PDB entry 5FVK | X-ray diffraction, 1.66 A resolution | chains A and C

== Chain A ==
Name: Vacuolar protein sorting-associated protein 4
Organism: Saccharomyces cerevisiae
Notes: EC 3.6.4.6; fragment: mit domain, residues 1-82
UniProt: P52917 (VPS4_YEAST); residue numbers follow UniProt; this construct covers 1-82
Sequence (82 residues; each row starts with the number of its first residue):
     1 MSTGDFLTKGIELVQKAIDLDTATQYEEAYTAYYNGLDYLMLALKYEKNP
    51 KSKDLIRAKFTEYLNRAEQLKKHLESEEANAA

== Chain C ==
Name: VPS4-associated protein 1
Organism: Saccharomyces cerevisiae
UniProt: P40080 (VFA1_YEAST); residue numbers follow UniProt; this construct covers 182-203
Sequence (22 residues; each row starts with the number of its first residue):
   182 ENYSNTDPEELLRKHVFPSVPK
Not modelled in the structure: 182

== Interface between chain A and chain C ==
Contacting residue pairs - 45 pairs, chain A then chain C:
  M1(A) - N183(C)
  T3(A) - S185(C)
  T3(A) - T187(C)
  G4(A) - H196(C)
  L7(A) - L192(C)  hydrophobic
  L7(A) - H196(C)
  L7(A) - F198(C)  hydrophobic
  T8(A) - H196(C)
  I11(A) - H196(C)
  Q15(A) - P199(C)
  I18(A) - P199(C)  hydrophobic
  I18(A) - S200(C)
  I18(A) - P202(C)
  D21(A) - P202(C)
  T22(A) - P202(C)
  Y33(A) - V201(C)
  Y33(A) - P202(C)
  K45(A) - Y184(C)
  Y46(A) - N183(C)
  Y46(A) - Y184(C)
  Y46(A) - S185(C)  hydrogen bond (backbone-backbone)
  E47(A) - S185(C)
  E47(A) - N186(C)
  E47(A) - T187(C)  hydrogen bond
  K48(A) - Y184(C)
  K48(A) - S185(C)  hydrogen bond (backbone-backbone)
  K48(A) - N186(C)
  N49(A) - N186(C)  hydrogen bond
  N49(A) - T187(C)  hydrogen bond (side chain-backbone)
  N49(A) - P189(C)
  K51(A) - P189(C)
  S52(A) - T187(C)  hydrogen bond (side chain-backbone)
  S52(A) - D188(C)
  S52(A) - P189(C)
  S52(A) - L192(C)
  L55(A) - P189(C)  hydrophobic
  L55(A) - L193(C)  hydrophobic
  K59(A) - F198(C)
  E62(A) - S200(C)
  E62(A) - V201(C)  hydrogen bond (side chain-backbone)
  Y63(A) - F198(C)
  Y63(A) - P199(C)  hydrogen bond (side chain-backbone)
  Y63(A) - V201(C)  hydrophobic
  R66(A) - V201(C)
  R66(A) - P202(C)
Interface residues without a listed pair, chain A (27 interface residues in all): S2, V14, L40, I56
Interface residues without a listed pair, chain C (16 interface residues in all): V197

== Overview ==
The interface between chain A and chain C involves 27 residues on one side and 16 on the other, with 8
hydrogen bonds. Polar pairs include E47(A)-T187(C), N49(A)-N186(C) and N49(A)-T187(C).
Chain A is Vacuolar protein sorting-associated protein 4 and chain C is VPS4-associated protein 1, both from
Saccharomyces cerevisiae; the structure, Crystal structure of Vps4-Vfa1 complex from S.cerevisiae at 1.66 A
resolution, was determined by X-ray diffraction together with 5FVL from the same study.
